8DF8 - chains A and V of the 4 polymer chains in the assembly; structure by X-ray diffraction, 2.92 A resolution.

Chain A:
Molecule: Topoisomerase V
Source organism: Methanopyrus kandleri
Reference sequence: Q977W1 (Q977W1_9EURY); numbering as in UniProt (aligned over 1-854)
Chain sequence (854 residues; each row starts with the number of its first residue):
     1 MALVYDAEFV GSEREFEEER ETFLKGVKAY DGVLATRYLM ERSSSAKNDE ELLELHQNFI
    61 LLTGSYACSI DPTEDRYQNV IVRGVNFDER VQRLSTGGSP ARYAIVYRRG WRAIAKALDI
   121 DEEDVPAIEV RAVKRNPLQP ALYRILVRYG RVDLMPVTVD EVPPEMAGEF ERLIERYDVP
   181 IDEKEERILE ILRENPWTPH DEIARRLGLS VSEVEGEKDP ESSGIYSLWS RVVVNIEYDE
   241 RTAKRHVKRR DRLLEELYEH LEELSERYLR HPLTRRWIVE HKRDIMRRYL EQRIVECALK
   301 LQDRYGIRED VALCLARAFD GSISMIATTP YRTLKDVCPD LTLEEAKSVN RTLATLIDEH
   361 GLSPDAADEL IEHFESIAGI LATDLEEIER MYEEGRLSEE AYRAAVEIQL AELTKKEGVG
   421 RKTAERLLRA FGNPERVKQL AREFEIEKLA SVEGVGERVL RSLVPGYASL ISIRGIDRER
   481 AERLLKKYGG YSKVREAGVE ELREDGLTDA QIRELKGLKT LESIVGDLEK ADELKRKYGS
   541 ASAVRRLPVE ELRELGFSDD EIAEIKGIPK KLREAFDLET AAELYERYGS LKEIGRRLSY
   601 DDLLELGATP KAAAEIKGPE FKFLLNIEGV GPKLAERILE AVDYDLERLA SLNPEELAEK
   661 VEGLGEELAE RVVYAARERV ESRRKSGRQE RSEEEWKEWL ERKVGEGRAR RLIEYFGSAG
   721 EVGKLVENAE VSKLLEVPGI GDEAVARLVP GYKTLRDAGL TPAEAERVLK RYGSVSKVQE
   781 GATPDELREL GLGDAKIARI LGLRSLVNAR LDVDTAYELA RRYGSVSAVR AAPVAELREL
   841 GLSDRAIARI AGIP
Unresolved in the structure: 1-2, 853-854
Differences from the reference sequence: engineered mutation Ala-809 (Lys in Q977W1), Ala-820 (Lys in Q977W1), Ala-831 (Lys in Q977W1), Ala-835 (Lys in Q977W1), Ala-846 (Lys in Q977W1), Ala-851 (Lys in Q977W1)
Metal / ion sites: K+ site 1: Ile-473, Ile-476; K+ site 2: Val-737, Ile-740
Small-molecule neighbours: phosphite ion (PO3): Arg-131, Val-133, Arg-144, His-200, Asp-201, Glu-215
From the paper describing this entry:
  - catalytic residues: Tyr-226
  - binding site for the 42-nt DNA strand: Arg-108, Arg-131, Arg-144, Arg-293
  - binding site for the 42-nt DNA strand (chain V): Arg-108
  - contacts within the chain: Arg-144/Tyr-226 (hydrogen bond), His-200/Glu-215 (hydrogen bond)
  - catalytic residues: Arg-108 (proposed by the authors, not directly observed)
  - conformationally variable residues (helix shift): Arg-288, Tyr-289, Leu-290
  - mutagenesis - R37A, R83A, R109A, A132I, K134A, K134A/R135A, R288A/R293A: decreased catalytic activity
  - mutagenesis - K47A, H56A, R135A, R288A, Y289A, R293A: unchanged catalytic activity
  - mutagenesis - R108A, R108A/R109A, K134E/R135E, R288E/R293E, R288E/L290P/R293E, L290P: abolished catalytic activity
  - catalytic residues: Arg-131, Arg-144 (citing earlier work)

Chain V:
Molecule: 42-nt DNA strand
Notes: engineered mutation(s): GUA V13 is an abasic site
Sequence (42 nucleotides; row label = number of the first residue in the row):
     1 TGCCTGCACG AAGTAAGCAT ATGCTTACTT CGTGCAGGCA TG
Unresolved in the structure: 1-3, 42
Covalent attachments: phosphite ion (PO3) linked to DT41

How chain A and chain V interact:
Residue-residue contacts (44):
  Arg-37(A) / DC39(V)  phosphate contact
  Arg-37(A) / DA40(V)  phosphate contact
  Met-40(A) / DC39(V)  sugar contact
  Glu-41(A) / DC39(V)  base contact
  Lys-47(A) / DC39(V)  phosphate contact
  His-56(A) / DA40(V)  salt bridge to the phosphate
  Arg-131(A) / DT41(V)  hydrogen bond to the phosphate
  Val-133(A) / DT41(V)  hydrogen bond to the phosphate
  Lys-134(A) / DA40(V)  sugar contact
  Lys-134(A) / DT41(V)  hydrogen bond to the phosphate
  Arg-135(A) / DA40(V)  salt bridge to the phosphate
  Arg-144(A) / DT41(V)  phosphate contact
  Asp-201(A) / DT41(V)  base contact
  Arg-288(A) / DT33(V)  base contact
  Arg-288(A) / DG34(V)  hydrogen bond to the base
  Arg-293(A) / DG32(V)  phosphate contact
  Arg-293(A) / DT33(V)  salt bridge to the phosphate
  Lys-438(A) / DC24(V)  phosphate contact
  Arg-442(A) / DC24(V)  salt bridge to the phosphate
  Arg-442(A) / DT25(V)  salt bridge to the phosphate
  Pro-569(A) / DA8(V)  phosphate contact
  Pro-569(A) / DC9(V)  phosphate contact
  Lys-570(A) / DA8(V)  hydrogen bond to the phosphate
  Tyr-585(A) / DC9(V)  phosphate contact
  Ser-590(A) / DC9(V)  phosphate contact
  Ser-590(A) / DG10(V)  phosphate contact
  Leu-591(A) / DC9(V)  hydrogen bond to the phosphate
  Lys-592(A) / DC9(V)  hydrogen bond to the phosphate
  Glu-743(A) / DT14(V)  phosphate contact
  Ala-746(A) / DG13(V)  sugar contact
  Arg-747(A) / DG13(V)  sugar contact
  Arg-747(A) / DT14(V)  salt bridge to the phosphate
  Pro-750(A) / DG13(V)  phosphate contact
  Gly-751(A) / DG13(V)  hydrogen bond to the phosphate
  Tyr-752(A) / DG13(V)  phosphate contact
  Lys-753(A) / DG13(V)  hydrogen bond to the phosphate
  Lys-753(A) / DT14(V)  salt bridge to the phosphate
  Thr-754(A) / DA12(V)  hydrogen bond to the phosphate
  Thr-754(A) / DG13(V)  hydrogen bond to the phosphate
  Ser-774(A) / DA12(V)  phosphate contact
  Val-775(A) / DA12(V)  phosphate contact
  Ser-776(A) / DA11(V)  hydrogen bond to the phosphate
  Ser-776(A) / DA12(V)  hydrogen bond to the phosphate
  Asn-808(A) / DT20(V)  phosphate contact
Other interface residues (no listed pair), chain A (38 interface residues in all): Ala-132, Pro-199, Arg-495, Glu-780, Arg-804
Other interface residues (no listed pair), chain V (19 interface residues in all): DC7, DG17, DC35

Overview:
38 residues of chain A and 19 residues of chain V are in contact, with 13 hydrogen bonds and 7 salt bridges.
Polar pairs include Arg-288(A)/DG34(V), Arg-131(A)/DT41(V) and Val-133(A)/DT41(V). The paper reports catalytic
residues Tyr-226(A), Arg-108(A) and Arg-131(A) among others; R37A, R83A and R109A of chain A, among others,
reduce catalytic activity; 19 substitutions were tested in all.
Chain A is Topoisomerase V (Methanopyrus kandleri) and chain V is a 42-nt DNA strand; the structure, Structure
of M. kandleri topoisomerase V in complex with DNA. 40 base pair symmetric DNA complex, was determined by
X-ray diffraction (same publication as 8DF7, 8DF9 and 8DFB).
